PDB entry 7NV1 | electron microscopy, 6.40 A resolution (low resolution: residue-level contacts below are approximate; hydrogen-bond / salt-bridge calls are withheld) | chains A and P of the 6 polymer chains in the assembly

# Chain A
Protein: DNA polymerase kappa
Organism: Homo sapiens
Notes: EC 2.7.7.7
UniProtKB: Q9UBT6 (POLK_HUMAN); numbering as in UniProt (aligned over 1-870)
Amino-acid sequence (870 residues; each row starts with the number of its first residue):
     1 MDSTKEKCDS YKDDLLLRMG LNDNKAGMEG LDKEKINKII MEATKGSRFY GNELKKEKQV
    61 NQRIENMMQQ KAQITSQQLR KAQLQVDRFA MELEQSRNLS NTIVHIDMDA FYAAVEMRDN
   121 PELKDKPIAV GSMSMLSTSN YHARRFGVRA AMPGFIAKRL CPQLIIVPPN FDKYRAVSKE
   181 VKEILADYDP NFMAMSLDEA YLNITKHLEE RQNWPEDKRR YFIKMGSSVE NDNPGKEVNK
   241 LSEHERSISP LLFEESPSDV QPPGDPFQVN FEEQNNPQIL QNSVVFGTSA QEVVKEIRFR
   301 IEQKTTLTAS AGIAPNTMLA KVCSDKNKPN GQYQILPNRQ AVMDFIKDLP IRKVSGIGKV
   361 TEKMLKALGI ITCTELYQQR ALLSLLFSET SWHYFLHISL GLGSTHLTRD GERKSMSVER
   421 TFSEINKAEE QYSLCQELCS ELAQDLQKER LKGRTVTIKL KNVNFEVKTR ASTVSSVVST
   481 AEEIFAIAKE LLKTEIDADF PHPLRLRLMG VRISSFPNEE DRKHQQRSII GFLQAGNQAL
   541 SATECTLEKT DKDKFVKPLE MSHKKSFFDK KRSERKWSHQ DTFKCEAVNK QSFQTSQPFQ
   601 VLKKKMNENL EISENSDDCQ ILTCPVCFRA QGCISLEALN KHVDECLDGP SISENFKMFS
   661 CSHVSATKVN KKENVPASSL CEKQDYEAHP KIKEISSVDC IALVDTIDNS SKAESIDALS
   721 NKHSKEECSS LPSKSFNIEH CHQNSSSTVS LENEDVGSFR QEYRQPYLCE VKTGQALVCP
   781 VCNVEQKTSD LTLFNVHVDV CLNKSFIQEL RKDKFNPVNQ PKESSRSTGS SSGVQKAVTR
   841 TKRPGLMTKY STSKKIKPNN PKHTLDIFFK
Unresolved in the structure: 1-44, 225-281, 409-411, 535-870
Residues lining bound ligands: dTTP (TTP): Asp-107, Met-108, Asp-109, Ala-110, Phe-111, Tyr-112, Ala-113, Ser-137, Thr-138, Tyr-141, Arg-144, Ala-150, Asp-198, Lys-328
UniProt features mapped onto this chain:
  - zinc finger: Ile-621 to Ser-651 (UBZ4-type 1), Ala-776 to Phe-806 (UBZ4-type 2)
  - binding site (Mg(2+)): Asp-107, Asp-198, Glu-199
  - binding site (Zn(2+)): Cys-624, Cys-627, His-642, Cys-646, Cys-779, Cys-782, His-797, Cys-801
  - mutagenesis: Asp-198 (D198A: Loss of DNA polymerase activity; when associated with A-199), Glu-199 (E199A: Loss of DNA polymerase activity; when associated with D-198)

# Chain P
Molecule: DNA Primer
Sequence (25 nucleotides; each row starts with the number of its first residue):
     1 AGCTATGACC ATGATTACGA ATTGC
Modified positions: DOC (2',3'-dideoxycytidine-5'-monophosphate) at position 25

# Interface between chain A and chain P
Residue-residue contacts (22):
  Gln-59(A) / DA21(P)
  Lys-321(A) / DOC_25(P)
  Val-354(A) / DG24(P)
  Ser-355(A) / DG24(P)
  Gly-356(A) / DT23(P)
  Gly-356(A) / DG24(P)
  Ile-357(A) / DG24(P)
  Gly-358(A) / DT23(P)
  Lys-359(A) / DT23(P)
  Val-360(A) / DT23(P)
  Thr-361(A) / DT23(P)
  Val-467(A) / DA20(P)
  Lys-468(A) / DA20(P)
  Thr-469(A) / DG19(P)
  Thr-469(A) / DA20(P)
  Arg-470(A) / DG19(P)
  Arg-470(A) / DA20(P)
  Ala-471(A) / DC18(P)
  Ala-471(A) / DG19(P)
  Ser-472(A) / DC18(P)
  Thr-473(A) / DA17(P)
  Thr-473(A) / DC18(P)
Also at the interface, not in a pair above, chain A (19 interface residues in all): Lys-56, Ser-196
Also at the interface, not in a pair above, chain P (9 interface residues in all): DT22

# In short
Chain A and chain P form an interface of 19 and 9 residues respectively. Chain A binds dTTP. UniProt lists 3
Mg2+-binding residues, 8 Zn2+-binding residues and 2 mutagenesis sites on chain A.
Chain A is DNA polymerase kappa (Homo sapiens) and chain P is DNA Primer; the structure, Human Pol Kappa
holoenzyme with Ub-PCNA, was determined by electron microscopy together with 7NV0 from the same study.
